Entry 1JRR (X-ray diffraction, 1.60 A resolution); this record covers chains A and P.

== Chain A ==
Name: Plasminogen activator inhibitor-2
From: Homo sapiens
Notes: engineered mutation(s): RESIDUES 66 - 98 EXCISED
Reference sequence: P05120 (PAI2_HUMAN); residue numbers follow UniProt; this construct covers 1-65, 99-415
Chain sequence (382 residues; row label = number of the first residue in the row; note: 33 numbers in that range are skipped by the numbering (no residue carries them; nothing is unmodelled there)):
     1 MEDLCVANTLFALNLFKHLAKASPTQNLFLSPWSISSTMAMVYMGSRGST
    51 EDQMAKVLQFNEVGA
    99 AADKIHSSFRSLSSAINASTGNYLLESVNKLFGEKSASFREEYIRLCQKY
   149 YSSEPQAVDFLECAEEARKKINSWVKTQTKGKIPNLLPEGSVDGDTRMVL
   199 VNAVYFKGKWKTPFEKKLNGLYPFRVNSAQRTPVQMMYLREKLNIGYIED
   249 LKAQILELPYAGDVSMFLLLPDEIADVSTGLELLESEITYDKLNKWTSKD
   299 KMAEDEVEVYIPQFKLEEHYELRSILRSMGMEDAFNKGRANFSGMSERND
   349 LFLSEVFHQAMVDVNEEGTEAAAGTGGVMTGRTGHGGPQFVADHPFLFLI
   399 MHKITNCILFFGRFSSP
Disordered / not traced: 1, 62-65, 99-101, 216-219, 271-273, 368-377
Cystine bridges: Cys5-Cys405
Covalently attached groups: beta-mercaptoethanol (BME) linked to Cys161
UniProt features mapped onto this chain:
  - site: Arg380, Thr381 (Reactive bond)
  - glycosylation (N-linked (GlcNAc...) asparagine): Asn115, Asn339

== Chain P ==
Name: Plasminogen activator inhibitor-2
Reference sequence: P05120 (PAI2_HUMAN); residues 367-380 here = UniProt positions 367-380
Chain sequence (15 residues; numbered 366 to 380; the number before each row is that of its first residue):
   366 XTEAAAGTGGVMTGR
Modified positions: ACE (acetyl group) at position 366
Differences from the reference sequence: acetylation (366)
UniProt features mapped onto this chain:
  - site: Arg380 (Reactive bond)

== Chain A / chain P interface ==
Pairs across the interface (96; chain A residue first):
  Ser31(A) - Ala371(P)
  Ser34(A) - Gly372(P)
  Ser34(A) - Thr373(P)  hydrogen bond
  Ile35(A) - Thr373(P)
  Thr38(A) - Thr373(P)
  Thr38(A) - Gly375(P)
  Thr177(A) - Ala371(P)
  Lys180(A) - Glu368(P)  salt bridge
  Lys180(A) - Ala370(P)
  Ile181(A) - Ala370(P)
  Ile181(A) - Ala371(P)  hydrophobic
  Leu184(A) - Gly372(P)
  Leu184(A) - Thr373(P)
  Leu184(A) - Gly374(P)
  Ser189(A) - Val376(P)
  Asp193(A) - Thr378(P)
  Asp193(A) - Gly379(P)  hydrogen bond (backbone-backbone)
  Thr194(A) - Val376(P)
  Thr194(A) - Met377(P)
  Arg195(A) - Met377(P)  hydrogen bond (backbone-backbone)
  Arg195(A) - Gly379(P)
  Met196(A) - Gly375(P)
  Met196(A) - Val376(P)
  Met196(A) - Met377(P)  hydrogen bond (backbone-backbone)
  Val197(A) - Gly375(P)
  Leu198(A) - Thr373(P)
  Leu198(A) - Gly374(P)
  Leu198(A) - Gly375(P)  hydrogen bond (backbone-backbone)
  Leu198(A) - Met377(P)  hydrophobic
  Val199(A) - Thr373(P)
  Asn200(A) - Gly372(P)
  Asn200(A) - Thr373(P)  hydrogen bond (backbone-backbone)
  Ala201(A) - Ala371(P)
  Val202(A) - Ala370(P)
  Val202(A) - Ala371(P)  hydrogen bond (backbone-backbone)
  Tyr203(A) - Glu368(P)  hydrogen bond
  Tyr203(A) - Ala369(P)
  Tyr203(A) - Ala370(P)  hydrophobic
  Phe204(A) - Thr367(P)
  Phe204(A) - Glu368(P)
  Phe204(A) - Ala369(P)  hydrogen bond (backbone-backbone)
  Lys205(A) - Thr367(P)
  Gly206(A) - ACE_366(P)
  Gly206(A) - Thr367(P)  hydrogen bond (backbone-backbone)
  Trp208(A) - ACE_366(P)  hydrogen bond (side chain-backbone)
  Trp208(A) - Thr367(P)
  Tyr258(A) - Thr367(P)  hydrogen bond
  Met264(A) - Thr367(P)
  Lys335(A) - Arg380(P)  hydrogen bond (backbone-side chain)
  Gly336(A) - Arg380(P)
  Ala338(A) - Arg380(P)  hydrogen bond (backbone-side chain)
  Phe340(A) - Met377(P)  hydrophobic
  Met343(A) - Met377(P)  hydrophobic
  Asn347(A) - Arg380(P)  hydrogen bond (backbone-side chain)
  Asp348(A) - Thr378(P)
  Asp348(A) - Gly379(P)
  Asp348(A) - Arg380(P)  hydrogen bond (backbone-backbone)
  Leu349(A) - Thr378(P)
  Leu349(A) - Arg380(P)
  Phe350(A) - Val376(P)
  Phe350(A) - Met377(P)
  Phe350(A) - Thr378(P)  hydrogen bond (backbone-backbone)
  Phe350(A) - Gly379(P)
  Leu351(A) - Val376(P)
  Leu351(A) - Met377(P)  hydrophobic
  Ser352(A) - Val376(P)  hydrogen bond (backbone-backbone)
  Ser352(A) - Thr378(P)  hydrogen bond
  Glu353(A) - Gly374(P)
  Glu353(A) - Gly375(P)
  Glu353(A) - Val376(P)  hydrogen bond (backbone-backbone)
  Val354(A) - Thr373(P)
  Val354(A) - Gly374(P)
  Phe355(A) - Gly372(P)
  Phe355(A) - Thr373(P)
  Phe355(A) - Gly374(P)  hydrogen bond (backbone-backbone)
  Phe355(A) - Val376(P)  hydrophobic
  His356(A) - Ala371(P)
  His356(A) - Gly372(P)  hydrogen bond (side chain-backbone)
  His356(A) - Thr373(P)  hydrogen bond
  Gln357(A) - Ala371(P)
  Gln357(A) - Gly372(P)  hydrogen bond (backbone-backbone)
  Ala358(A) - Ala370(P)
  Ala358(A) - Ala371(P)  hydrophobic
  Met359(A) - Ala369(P)
  Met359(A) - Ala370(P)  hydrogen bond (backbone-backbone)
  Val360(A) - Thr367(P)
  Val360(A) - Glu368(P)
  Asp361(A) - ACE_366(P)
  Asp361(A) - Thr367(P)
  Asp361(A) - Glu368(P)  hydrogen bond (backbone-backbone)
  Val362(A) - ACE_366(P)
  Val362(A) - Thr367(P)
  Asn363(A) - ACE_366(P)  hydrogen bond (backbone-backbone)
  Glu365(A) - ACE_366(P)
  Phe408(A) - Ala369(P)  hydrophobic
  Phe408(A) - Ala370(P)
Other interface residues (no listed pair), chain A (59 interface residues in all): Phe29, Val42, Val173, Leu185, Val190, Lys207, Asn334, Arg337, Ile398

== Overview ==
59 residues of chain A and 15 residues of chain P are in contact, with 27 hydrogen bonds and 1 salt bridge.
Polar contacts include Lys180(A)-Glu368(P), Ser34(A)-Thr373(P) and Tyr203(A)-Glu368(P).
Here chain A is Plasminogen activator inhibitor-2 (Homo sapiens) and chain P is Plasminogen activator
inhibitor-2. Entry 1JRR (HUMAN PLASMINOGEN ACTIVATOR INHIBITOR-2.[LOOP (66-98) DELETIONMUTANT] COMPLEXED WITH
PEPTIDE MIMIckING THE REACTIVE CENTER LOOP) was determined by X-ray diffraction.
